Entry 7WPV (X-ray diffraction, 2.46 A resolution); this record covers chains L and H.

Chain L:
Name: Fab14 light chain
Organism: Homo sapiens
Chain sequence (213 residues; numbered 1 to 213; the number before each row is that of its first residue):
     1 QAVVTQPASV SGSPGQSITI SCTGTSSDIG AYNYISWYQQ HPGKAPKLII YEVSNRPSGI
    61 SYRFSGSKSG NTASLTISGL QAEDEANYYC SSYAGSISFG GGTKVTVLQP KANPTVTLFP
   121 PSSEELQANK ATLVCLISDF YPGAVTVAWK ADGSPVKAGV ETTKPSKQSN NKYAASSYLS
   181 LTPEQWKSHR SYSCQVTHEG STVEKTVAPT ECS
Not modelled in the structure: 1-2, 212-213
Disulfide bonds: C22-C90, C135-C194

Chain H:
Name: Fab14 heavy chain
Organism: Homo sapiens
Chain sequence (235 residues; row label = number of the first residue in the row):
     1 EVQLQQSGPG LVKPSQTLSL TCAISGDSVS SNSAAWNWIR QSPSRGLEWL GRTYYRSKWY
    61 NDYAVSVKSR ITINPDTSKN QFSLQLNSVT PEDTAVYYCA REEQQLVHDY YYYGMDVWGQ
   121 GTMVTVSSAS TKGPSVFPLA PSSKSTSGGT AALGCLVKDY FPEPVTVSWN SGALTSGVHT
   181 FPAVLQSSGL YSLSSVVTVP SSSLGTQTYI CNVNHKPSNT KVDKRVEPKS CDKTH
Not modelled in the structure: 230-235
Disulfide bonds: C22-C99, C155-C211

How chain L and chain H interact:
Residue-residue contacts (65):
  Y34(L) - Y110(H)
  Y34(L) - Y112(H)  hydrophobic
  S36(L) - Y113(H)  hydrogen bond (side chain-backbone)
  Y38(L) - M115(H)  hydrogen bond (side chain-backbone)
  Y38(L) - W118(H)
  Q40(L) - Q41(H)  hydrogen bond
  Q40(L) - Y98(H)  hydrogen bond
  K44(L) - Y98(H)
  A45(L) - Y98(H)  hydrophobic
  A45(L) - W118(H)  hydrophobic
  A45(L) - G119(H)
  P46(L) - W118(H)
  L48(L) - Y113(H)
  L48(L) - M115(H)
  Y51(L) - Y111(H)
  Y51(L) - Y113(H)
  E52(L) - Y111(H)
  E52(L) - Y112(H)  hydrogen bond (side chain-backbone)
  Y89(L) - Q41(H)  hydrogen bond
  Y89(L) - L47(H)  hydrophobic
  Y93(L) - R52(H)
  Y93(L) - E102(H)
  Y93(L) - Y112(H)  hydrophobic
  G95(L) - R52(H)  hydrogen bond (backbone-side chain)
  S96(L) - W49(H)
  I97(L) - N37(H)
  I97(L) - W49(H)
  I97(L) - R52(H)
  I97(L) - E102(H)
  I97(L) - M115(H)  hydrophobic
  F99(L) - L47(H)
  F99(L) - W49(H)
  F119(L) - L139(H)
  F119(L) - A140(H)
  F119(L) - S145(H)
  F119(L) - A152(H)
  F119(L) - V196(H)  hydrophobic
  S122(L) - F137(H)
  S122(L) - P138(H)
  E124(L) - F137(H)
  E124(L) - P138(H)
  E124(L) - K224(H)  salt bridge
  E125(L) - F137(H)
  E125(L) - K158(H)
  V134(L) - S194(H)
  L136(L) - F181(H)  hydrophobic
  L136(L) - V196(H)  hydrophobic
  I137(L) - F181(H)
  S138(L) - H179(H)
  E161(L) - V184(H)
  E161(L) - L185(H)
  E161(L) - Q186(H)
  E161(L) - S187(H)  hydrogen bond (side chain-backbone)
  T163(L) - V184(H)
  S166(L) - P182(H)
  Q168(L) - H179(H)  hydrogen bond
  A174(L) - H179(H)
  A174(L) - F181(H)  hydrophobic
  A175(L) - F181(H)
  Y178(L) - L156(H)  hydrophobic
  Y178(L) - V184(H)  hydrophobic
  Y178(L) - L193(H)
  Y178(L) - S194(H)  hydrogen bond
  V207(L) - K144(H)
  A208(L) - K144(H)
Interface residues without a listed pair, chain L (39 interface residues in all): N55, T117, K130, T132, S176, T206
Interface residues without a listed pair, chain H (43 interface residues in all): I39, E48, G114, D116, V136, L153, G154, A183, S192

Summary:
39 residues of chain L face 43 of chain H across their interface, with 10 hydrogen bonds and 1 salt bridge.
Polar pairs include E124(L)-K224(H), S36(L)-Y113(H) and Y38(L)-M115(H).
Here chain L is Fab14 light chain and chain H is Fab14 heavy chain, both from Homo sapiens. Entry 7WPV (Fab14
- a SARS-CoV2 RBD neutralising antibody) was determined by X-ray diffraction, deposited together with 7XXL and
7WPH.
